1Q73 - chain A; structure by X-ray diffraction, 1.60 A resolution.

# Chain A
Name: Green Fluorescent Protein
Source organism: Aequorea victoria
UniProtKB: P42212 (GFP_AEQVI); aligned to UniProt positions 1-238 over residues 1-238
Chain sequence (236 residues; numbered 1 to 238; 2 numbers in that range are skipped by the numbering (no residue carries them; nothing is unmodelled there); the number before each row is that of its first residue):
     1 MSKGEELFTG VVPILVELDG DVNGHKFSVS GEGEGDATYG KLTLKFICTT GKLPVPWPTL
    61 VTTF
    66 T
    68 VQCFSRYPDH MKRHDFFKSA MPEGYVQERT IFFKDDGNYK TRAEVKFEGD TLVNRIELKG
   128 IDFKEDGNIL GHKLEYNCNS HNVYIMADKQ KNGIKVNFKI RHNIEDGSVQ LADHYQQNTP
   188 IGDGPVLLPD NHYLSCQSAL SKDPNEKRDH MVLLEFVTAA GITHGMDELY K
Unresolved in the structure: 1, 231-238
Differences from the reference sequence: chromophore (66, 66, 66); engineered mutation Arg80 (Gln in P42212), Cys145 (Tyr in P42212), Cys203 (Thr in P42212)
Modified positions: Thr66 ({2-[(1R,2R)-1-amino-2-hydroxypropyl]-4-(4-hydroxybenzylidene)-5-oxo-4,5-dihydro-1H-imidazol-1-yl}acetic acid; CRO)
Covalently attached groups: covalent link Phe64-Thr66; covalent link Thr66-Val68

# Overview
Chain A is Green Fluorescent Protein (Aequorea victoria); the structure, S65T Q80R Y145C T203C Green
Fluorescent Protein (GFP) pH 8.5, was determined by X-ray diffraction together with 1Q4A, 1Q4B, 1Q4C, 1Q4D and
1Q4E from the same study.
